PDB entry 6G44 | X-ray diffraction, 1.50 A resolution | chains A and C of the 3 polymer chains in the assembly

== Chain A (and C) ==
Name: Putative major capsid protein
Source organism: Cafeteriavirus-dependent mavirus
Notes: engineered mutation(s): wildtype residues 517-606 were deleted; chain C of this document is another copy of the same molecule, construct and numbering; everything in this record applies to it too
UniProtKB: A0A1L4BK98 (A0A1L4BK98_9VIRU); residue numbers follow UniProt; this construct covers 1-516
Sequence (520 residues; numbered -3 to 516; the number before each row is that of its first residue; numbers below 1 keep their minus sign (Gly-3 is residue -3)):
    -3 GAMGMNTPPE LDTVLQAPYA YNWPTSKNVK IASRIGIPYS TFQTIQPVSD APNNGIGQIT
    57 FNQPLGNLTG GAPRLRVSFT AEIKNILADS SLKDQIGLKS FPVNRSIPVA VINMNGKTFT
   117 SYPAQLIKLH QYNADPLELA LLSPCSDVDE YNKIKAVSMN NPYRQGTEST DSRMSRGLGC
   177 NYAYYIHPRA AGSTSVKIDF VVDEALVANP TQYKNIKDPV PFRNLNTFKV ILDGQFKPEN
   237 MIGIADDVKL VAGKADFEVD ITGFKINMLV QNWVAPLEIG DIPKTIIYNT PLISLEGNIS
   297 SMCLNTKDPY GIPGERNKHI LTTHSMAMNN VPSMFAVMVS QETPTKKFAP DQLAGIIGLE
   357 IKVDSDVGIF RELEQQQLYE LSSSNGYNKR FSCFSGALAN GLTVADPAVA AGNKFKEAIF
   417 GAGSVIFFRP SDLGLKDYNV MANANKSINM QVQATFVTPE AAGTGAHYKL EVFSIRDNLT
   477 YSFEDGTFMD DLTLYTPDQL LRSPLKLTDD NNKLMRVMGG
Unresolved in the structure: -3 to 1, 505-508 (chain C: -3 to -2, 505-509)
Sequence notes: expression tag (-3 to 0)
From the paper describing this entry:
  - conformationally variable residues (order/disorder transition): Lys509 to Gly516

== Chain A / chain C interface ==
Pairs across the interface - 186 pairs, chain A then chain C:
  Asn2(A) with Phe479(C); Asp481(C), hydrogen bond; Thr483(C), hydrogen bond; Met485(C)
  Thr3(A) with Phe479(C)
  Pro4(A) with Tyr477(C); Phe479(C); Met485(C); Asp487(C)
  Pro5(A) with Tyr477(C)
  Leu7(A) with Ile283(C), hydrophobic; Leu475(C), hydrophobic; Tyr491(C)
  Thr9(A) with Tyr491(C); Gln495(C), hydrogen bond; Ser499(C), hydrogen bond; Pro500(C)
  Val10(A) with Ser499(C); Pro500(C); Val513(C), hydrophobic
  Leu11(A) with Met437(C), hydrophobic; Leu496(C); Ser499(C); Pro500(C), hydrogen bond (backbone-backbone); Leu501(C); Lys502(C), hydrogen bond (backbone-backbone)
  Gln12(A) with Lys502(C), hydrogen bond
  Ala13(A) with Lys502(C), hydrogen bond (backbone-backbone); Leu503(C)
  Pro14(A) with Leu503(C)
  Tyr15(A) with Leu503(C); Thr504(C)
  Tyr17(A) with Leu503(C), hydrophobic
  Asn18(A) with Leu503(C)
  Ser22(A) with Pro5(C); Leu7(C)
  Val25(A) with Leu7(C)
  Lys26(A) with Asp8(C), salt bridge; Val10(C)
  Ile27(A) with Leu7(C), hydrophobic; Asp8(C), hydrogen bond (backbone-backbone); Thr9(C); Val10(C), hydrogen bond (backbone-backbone)
  Ala28(A) with Val10(C)
  Ser29(A) with Val10(C), hydrogen bond (backbone-backbone); Leu11(C); Gln12(C), hydrogen bond (backbone-backbone)
  Arg30(A) with Gln12(C)
  Ile31(A) with Gln12(C), hydrogen bond (backbone-backbone); Ala13(C), hydrophobic; Pro14(C)
  Gly32(A) with Tyr17(C)
  Ile33(A) with Tyr17(C)
  Tyr147(A) with Gly162(C); Thr163(C); Gly175(C), hydrogen bond (side chain-backbone)
  Ser154(A) with Thr163(C); Glu164(C)
  Met155(A) with Met155(C), hydrophobic; Arg160(C); Thr163(C); Glu164(C), hydrogen bond (backbone-side chain); Thr166(C)
  Asn156(A) with Gly162(C); Thr163(C), hydrogen bond (backbone-backbone); Glu164(C); Ser165(C); Thr166(C)
  Arg160(A) with Thr166(C)
  Met170(A) with Thr166(C)
  Asp214(A) with Pro14(C); Tyr15(C), hydrogen bond (side chain-backbone); Ala16(C), hydrogen bond (side chain-backbone)
  Pro215(A) with Ala16(C)
  Val216(A) with Ala16(C); Trp19(C), hydrophobic; Pro20(C)
  Pro217(A) with Ala16(C); Trp19(C)
  Trp269(A) with Tyr17(C), hydrogen bond
  Pro272(A) with Tyr17(C)
  Glu274(A) with Leu11(C)
  Ile275(A) with Tyr17(C), hydrophobic; Trp19(C), hydrophobic
  Pro279(A) with Trp19(C); Thr21(C)
  Thr281(A) with Pro20(C); Thr21(C)
  Ile282(A) with Trp19(C), hydrophobic; Pro20(C)
  Ile283(A) with Pro20(C), hydrogen bond (backbone-backbone); Thr21(C); Ser22(C)
  Tyr306(A) with Tyr181(C)
  Gly307(A) with Tyr181(C)
  Ile308(A) with Tyr181(C)
  Pro309(A) with Tyr181(C)
  Phe366(A) with Tyr35(C), hydrophobic; Ser36(C)
  Leu369(A) with Tyr35(C); Phe38(C), hydrophobic
  Glu370(A) with Leu265(C)
  Gln372(A) with Asp199(C)
  Gln373(A) with Tyr35(C); Phe38(C); Leu265(C)
  Glu376(A) with Tyr35(C), hydrogen bond (backbone-side chain); Arg70(C), salt bridge; Asp199(C)
  Leu377(A) with Tyr35(C)
  Ser380(A) with Tyr35(C); Lys213(C)
  Arg386(A) with Gly162(C), hydrogen bond (side chain-backbone); Ser165(C), hydrogen bond (side chain-backbone); Thr166(C), hydrogen bond (side chain-backbone); Ser168(C); Cys176(C)
  Phe387(A) with Cys176(C); Asn177(C)
  Ser388(A) with Gly175(C), hydrogen bond (side chain-backbone); Cys176(C), hydrogen bond (side chain-backbone)
  Leu394(A) with Tyr180(C), hydrogen bond (backbone-side chain)
  Ala395(A) with Gln161(C); Gly175(C); Tyr180(C), hydrogen bond (backbone-side chain)
  Asn396(A) with Gln161(C); Tyr180(C), hydrogen bond (backbone-side chain)
  Gly397(A) with Tyr180(C), hydrogen bond (backbone-side chain); Ile182(C)
  Leu398(A) with Ser87(C); Leu88(C); Lys89(C); Ile182(C)
  Ala401(A) with Ile182(C), hydrophobic; His183(C); Arg185(C), hydrogen bond (backbone-backbone)
  Pro403(A) with Arg185(C); Ala186(C); Ala187(C)
  Arg425(A) with Arg30(C)
  Ser427(A) with Arg30(C); Gly32(C); Pro34(C)
  Asp428(A) with Ile33(C); Pro34(C); Tyr35(C), hydrogen bond (backbone-backbone); Ser36(C)
  Leu429(A) with Ser36(C), hydrogen bond (backbone-side chain)
  Gly430(A) with Pro34(C); Ser36(C)
  Tyr434(A) with Leu273(C), hydrophobic
  Met437(A) with Ser29(C); Glu274(C)
  Ala438(A) with Ser29(C), hydrogen bond (backbone-side chain)
  Asn439(A) with Ala28(C), hydrogen bond (side chain-backbone)
  Leu475(A) with Ile27(C), hydrophobic
  Thr489(A) with Ile27(C)
  Tyr491(A) with Ile27(C)
  Leu496(A) with Ser29(C)
  Leu497(A) with Glu274(C)
  Leu501(A) with Ile31(C), hydrophobic; Glu274(C)
  Leu503(A) with Leu510(C), hydrophobic
  Thr504(A) with Leu510(C)
  Lys509(A) with Tyr15(C), hydrogen bond (backbone-side chain)
  Leu510(A) with Asn18(C), hydrogen bond (backbone-side chain); Asn24(C)
  Met511(A) with Tyr15(C); Lys23(C); Asn24(C); Lys26(C)
  Arg512(A) with Tyr15(C), hydrogen bond (side chain-backbone); Asn18(C), hydrogen bond (side chain-backbone); Pro20(C); Asn24(C), hydrogen bond (backbone-backbone); Val25(C); Lys26(C), hydrogen bond (backbone-backbone)
  Val513(A) with Lys26(C); Ala28(C), hydrophobic
  Met514(A) with Pro20(C), hydrophobic; Lys26(C), hydrogen bond (backbone-backbone); Ile27(C); Ala28(C), hydrogen bond (backbone-backbone)
  Gly515(A) with Ala28(C)
  Gly516(A) with Ala28(C), hydrogen bond (backbone-backbone); Arg30(C), hydrogen bond (backbone-side chain)
Also at the interface, not in a pair above, chain A (97 interface residues in all): Leu64, Glu146, Val153, Ile278, Ile365, Glu368, Ile415, Asp473
Also at the interface, not in a pair above, chain C (89 interface residues in all): Glu6, Thr40, Arg72, Asp167, Tyr178, Ala179, Pro184, Ile275, Thr281

== Overview ==
The interface between chain A and chain C involves 97 residues on one side and 89 on the other, with 45
hydrogen bonds and 2 salt bridges. Among the polar pairs are Lys26(A)-Asp8(C), Glu376(A)-Arg70(C) and
Asn2(A)-Asp481(C). The paper reports conformational variability at Lys509(A).
Chain A and chain C are both Putative major capsid protein (Cafeteriavirus-dependent mavirus); the structure,
Crystal structure of mavirus major capsid protein lacking the C-terminal domain, was determined by X-ray
diffraction, deposited together with 6G41, 6G42, 6G43 and 6G45.
